Entry 4OZF (X-ray diffraction, 2.70 A resolution); this record covers chains A and H of the 5 polymer chains in the assembly.

# Chain A
Molecule: HLA class II histocompatibility antigen, DQ alpha 1 chain
From: Homo sapiens
Reference sequence: P01909 (DQA1_HUMAN); the construct lacks a stretch of the UniProt sequence and is renumbered around it, so the offset changes along the chain: -1 to 9 = UniProt 24-34; 10-52 = UniProt 36-78; 54-181 = UniProt 79-206
Chain sequence (191 residues; numbered -1 to 189 plus 1 insertion-coded residue; 1 number in that range is skipped by the numbering (no residue carries it; nothing is unmodelled there); the number before each row is that of its first residue; numbers below 1 keep their minus sign (Glu-1 is residue -1)):
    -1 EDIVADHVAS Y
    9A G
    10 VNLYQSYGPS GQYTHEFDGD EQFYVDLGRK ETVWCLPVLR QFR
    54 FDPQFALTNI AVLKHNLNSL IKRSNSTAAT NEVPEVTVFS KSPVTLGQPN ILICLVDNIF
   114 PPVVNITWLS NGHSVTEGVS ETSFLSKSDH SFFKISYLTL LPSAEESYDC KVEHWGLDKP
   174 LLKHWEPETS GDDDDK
Unresolved in the structure: -1 to 0, 182-189
Disulfides: Cys107-Cys163
Glycans and other covalent adducts: N-acetylglucosamine (NAG) linked to Asn78, Asn118
Curated features (UniProtKB/Swiss-Prot):
  - region: Glu179 to Glu181 (Connecting peptide)
  - glycosylation (N-linked (GlcNAc...) asparagine): Asn78, Asn118

# Chain H
Molecule: T-cell receptor, JR5.1 beta chain
From: Homo sapiens
Notes: engineered mutation(s): S184C, C202A
Chain sequence (244 residues; numbered 2 to 257; 12 numbers in that range are skipped by the numbering (no residue carries them; nothing is unmodelled there); the number before each row is that of its first residue):
     2 MGVSQSPSNK VTEKGKDVEL RCDPISGH
    37 TALYWYRQSL GQGLEFLIYF QG
    63 NSAPDKSGLP SDRFSAERT
    83 GGSVSTLTIQ RTQQEDSAVY LCASSFRALA ADTQYFGPGT RLTVLEDLKN VFPPEVAVFE
   143 PSEAEISHTQ KATLVCLATG FYPDHVELSW WVNGKEVHSG VCTDPQPLKE QPALNDSRYA
   203 LSSRLRVSAT FWQNPRNHFR CQVQFYGLSE NDEWTQDRAK PVTQIVSAEA WGRAD
Unresolved in the structure: 2, 257
Disulfides: Cys23-Cys104, Cys158-Cys223

# Interface between chain A and chain H
Contacting residue pairs - 12 pairs, chain A then chain H:
  Gln57(A) - Pro66(H)
  Gln57(A) - Leu111(H)
  Phe58(A) - Leu111(H)
  Thr61(A) - Tyr55(H)
  Thr61(A) - Gln57(H)
  Thr61(A) - Arg109(H)  hydrogen bond
  Thr61(A) - Leu111(H)
  Asn62(A) - Arg109(H)  hydrogen bond
  Ala64(A) - Gln57(H)
  Val65(A) - Gln57(H)
  Val65(A) - Arg109(H)
  Lys67(A) - Asn63(H)  hydrogen bond
Other interface residues (no listed pair), chain A (9 interface residues in all): Lys39, His68
Other interface residues (no listed pair), chain H (8 interface residues in all): Thr37, Ala110

# In short
The interface between chain A and chain H involves 9 residues on one side and 8 on the other, with 3 hydrogen
bonds. Polar contacts include Thr61(A)-Arg109(H), Asn62(A)-Arg109(H) and Lys67(A)-Asn63(H).
N-acetylglucosamine is covalently linked to Asn78(A) and Asn118(A).
Chain A is HLA class II histocompatibility antigen, DQ alpha 1 chain and chain H is T-cell receptor, JR5.1
beta chain, both from Homo sapiens; the structure, JR5.1 protein complex, was determined by X-ray diffraction
(same publication as 4OZH and 4OZI).
